PDB entry 9C2A | electron microscopy, 2.74 A resolution | chains A and B of the 3 polymer chains in the assembly

== Chain A (and B) ==
Protein: P2X purinoceptor 1
Source organism: Homo sapiens
Notes: chain B of this document is another copy of the same molecule, construct and numbering; everything in this record applies to it too
Reference sequence: P51575 (P2RX1_HUMAN); residues 1-399 here = UniProt positions 1-399
Sequence (399 residues; row label = number of the first residue in the row):
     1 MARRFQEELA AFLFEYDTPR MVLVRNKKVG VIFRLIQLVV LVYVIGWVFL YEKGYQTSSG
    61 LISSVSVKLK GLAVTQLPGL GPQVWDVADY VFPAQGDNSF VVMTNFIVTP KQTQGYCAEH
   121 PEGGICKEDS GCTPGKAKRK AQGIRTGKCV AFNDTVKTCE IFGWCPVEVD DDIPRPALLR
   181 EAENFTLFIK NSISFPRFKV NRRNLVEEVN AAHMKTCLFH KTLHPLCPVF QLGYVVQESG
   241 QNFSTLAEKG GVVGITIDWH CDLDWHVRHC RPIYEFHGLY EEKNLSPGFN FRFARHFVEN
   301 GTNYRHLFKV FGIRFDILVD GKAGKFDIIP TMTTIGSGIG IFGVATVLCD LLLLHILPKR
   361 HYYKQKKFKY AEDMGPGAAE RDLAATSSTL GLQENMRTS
Disordered / not traced: 1-29, 206-212, 280-286, 355-399
Disulfides: Cys217-Cys227, Cys261-Cys270
Covalent attachments: N-acetylglucosamine (NAG) linked to Asn153, Asn184, Asn242, Asn300
From the paper describing this entry:
  - binding site for cholesterol hemisuccinate: Val44, Ile45, Phe49, Leu50, Tyr55, Trp265, His266, Arg268, His269, Phe326, Ile335
  - mutagenesis - L50A: unchanged signaling in response to ATP
  - mutagenesis - I45A, F49A, Y55A: decreased signaling in response to ATP
  - mutagenesis - R292A (32-fold), K309A: decreased binding to ATP
  - mutagenesis - K136A, R139A: unchanged binding to ATP
  - specificity-determining residues: Lys136, Arg139 (by similarity / conservation)

== How chain A and chain B interact ==
Residue-residue contacts (50; chain A residue first):
  Ile62(A) - Asp320(B)
  Ser64(A) - Leu279(B)
  Ser64(A) - Asp316(B)
  Val65(A) - Arg314(B)  hydrogen bond (backbone-side chain)
  Ser66(A) - Arg314(B)
  Lys68(A) - Asn290(B)  hydrogen bond
  Lys70(A) - Lys140(B)
  Leu72(A) - Lys136(B)  hydrogen bond (backbone-side chain)
  Leu72(A) - Ala141(B)
  Leu72(A) - Gln142(B)
  Leu72(A) - Gly143(B)
  Val74(A) - Ile144(B)  hydrophobic
  Pro82(A) - Ile144(B)  hydrophobic
  Pro82(A) - Phe162(B)
  Gln83(A) - Gln114(B)
  Val84(A) - Gln114(B)  hydrogen bond (backbone-side chain)
  Val84(A) - Phe162(B)  hydrophobic
  Val84(A) - Gly163(B)
  Val84(A) - Trp164(B)
  Asp86(A) - Trp164(B)
  Asp86(A) - Arg305(B)  salt bridge
  Ala88(A) - Arg292(B)
  Asp89(A) - Trp164(B)
  Asp89(A) - His296(B)  salt bridge
  Asp89(A) - Arg305(B)  salt bridge
  Ala94(A) - Phe291(B)
  Gln95(A) - Phe92(B)
  Gln95(A) - Pro93(B)
  Gln95(A) - Phe289(B)
  Gln95(A) - Phe291(B)
  Asp97(A) - Asp97(B)
  Glu181(A) - Lys136(B)  salt bridge
  Pro196(A) - Asp320(B)
  Arg295(A) - His296(B)
  Phe297(A) - Val298(B)  hydrophobic
  Glu299(A) - Val298(B)
  Glu299(A) - Glu299(B)
  Glu299(A) - Asn300(B)  hydrogen bond (side chain-backbone)
  Glu299(A) - Gly301(B)  hydrogen bond (side chain-backbone)
  His306(A) - Asn303(B)  hydrogen bond
  Asp327(A) - Glu52(B)
  Ile328(A) - Tyr43(B)
  Ile328(A) - Trp47(B)
  Ile329(A) - Tyr43(B)
  Ile329(A) - Glu52(B)
  Met332(A) - Tyr43(B)
  Met332(A) - Ile341(B)  hydrophobic
  Thr333(A) - Ser337(B)
  Gly336(A) - Ser337(B)
  Ser337(A) - Ser337(B)  hydrogen bond
Other interface residues (no listed pair), chain A (38 interface residues in all): Ser63, Ala73, Gln76, Ser192, Arg197, His296, Val298, Ile339
Other interface residues (no listed pair), chain B (44 interface residues in all): Val48, Val101, Thr256, Phe293, Ala294, Leu307, Leu318, Lys322, Thr333, Gly340, Val344

== Summary ==
The interface between chain A and chain B involves 38 residues on one side and 44 on the other; the contacts
include 8 hydrogen bonds and 4 salt bridges. Among the polar pairs are Asp86(A)-Arg305(B), Asp89(A)-His296(B)
and Asp89(A)-Arg305(B). The paper reports a binding site for cholesterol hemisuccinate at Val44(A), Ile45(A)
and Phe49(A) among others; I45A, F49A and Y55A of chain A reduce signaling in response to ATP; 8 substitutions
were tested in all.
Chain A and chain B are both P2X purinoceptor 1 (Homo sapiens); the structure, Cryo-EM structure of the human
P2X1 receptor in the apo closed state, was determined by electron microscopy together with 9C2B and 9C2C from
the same study.
